PDB entry 5OY7 | X-ray diffraction, 5.77 A resolution (low resolution: residue-level contacts below are approximate; hydrogen-bond / salt-bridge calls are withheld) | chains U and g of the 34 polymer chains in the assembly

== Chain U ==
Protein: Histone H3
Organism: Xenopus laevis
UniProtKB: Q92133 (Q92133_XENLA); residues 1-135 here correspond to UniProt positions 2-136 (UniProt number = residue number + 1)
Chain sequence (135 residues; numbered 1 to 135; the number before each row is that of its first residue):
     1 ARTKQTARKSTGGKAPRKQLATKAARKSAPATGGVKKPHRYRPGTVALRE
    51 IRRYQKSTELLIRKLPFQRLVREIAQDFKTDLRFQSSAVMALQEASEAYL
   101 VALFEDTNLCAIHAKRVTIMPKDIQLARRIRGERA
Not modelled in the structure: 1-38
Differences from the reference sequence: conflict Ala102 (Gly103 in Q92133), Ala111 (Gly112 in Q92133)

== Chain g ==
Molecule: 634-nt DNA strand
Organism: synthetic construct
Sequence (634 nucleotides; row label = number of the first residue in the row; numbers below 1 keep their minus sign (DG-2 is residue -2)):
    -2 GATATCCCCTGGAGAATCCCGGTGCCGAGGCCGCTCAATTGGTCGTAGAC
    48 AGCTCTAGCACCGCTTAAACGCACGTACGCGCTGTCCCCCGCGTTTTAAC
    98 CGCCAAGGGGATTACTCCCTAGTCTCCAGGCACGTGTCAGATATATACAT
   148 CCTGTGCAGTACTCCCTGGAGAATCCC
  174A G
   175 GTGCCGAGGCCGCTCAATTGGTCGTAGACAGCTCTAGCACCGCTTAAACG
   225 CACGTACGCGCTGTCCCCCGCGTTTTAACCGCCAAGGGGATTACTCCCTA
   275 GTCTCCAGGCACGTGTCAGATATATACATCCTGTGCAGTACTCCCTGGAG
   325 AATCCCGG
  332A T
   333 GCCGAGGCCGCTCAATTGGTCGTAGACAGCTCTAGCACCGCTTAAACGCA
   383 CGTACGCGCTGTCCCCCGCGTTTTAACCGCCAAGGGGATTACTCCCTAGT
   433 CTCCAGGCACGTGTCAGATATATACATCCTGTGCAGTACTCCCTGGAGAA
   483 TCCC
  486A G
   487 GTGCCGAGGCCGCTCAATTGGTCGTAGACAGCTCTAGCACCGCTTAAACG
   537 CACGTACGCGCTGTCCCCCGCGTTTTAACCGCCAAGGGGATTACTCCCTA
   587 GTCTCCAGGCACGTGTCAGATATATACATCCTGTGCGATATC
Not modelled in the structure: -2 to 3, 174A, 332A, 486A, 623-628

== How chain U and chain g interact ==
Residue-residue contacts (26):
  His39(U) - DG166(g)
  His39(U) - DC245(g)
  Arg40(U) - DG244(g)
  Arg40(U) - DC245(g)
  Tyr41(U) - DG244(g)
  Tyr41(U) - DC245(g)
  Pro43(U) - DC243(g)
  Pro43(U) - DG244(g)
  Gly44(U) - DC243(g)
  Gly44(U) - DG244(g)
  Thr45(U) - DG244(g)
  Val46(U) - DG244(g)
  Val46(U) - DC245(g)
  Ala47(U) - DG244(g)
  Arg49(U) - DA169(g)
  Arg49(U) - DA170(g)
  Arg63(U) - DA252(g)
  Arg63(U) - DC253(g)
  Lys64(U) - DC253(g)
  Leu65(U) - DA252(g)
  Leu65(U) - DC253(g)
  Pro66(U) - DA252(g)
  Arg69(U) - DA252(g)
  Asp81(U) - DG262(g)
  Arg83(U) - DG261(g)
  Arg83(U) - DG262(g)
Also at the interface, not in a pair above, chain U (17 interface residues in all): Arg42
Also at the interface, not in a pair above, chain g (11 interface residues in all): DG168

== Summary ==
The interface between chain U and chain g involves 17 residues on one side and 11 on the other.
Here chain U is Histone H3 (Xenopus laevis) and chain g is a 634-nt DNA strand (synthetic construct). Entry
5OY7 (Structure of the 4_601_157 tetranucleosome (P1 form)) was determined by X-ray diffraction (same
publication as 5OXV).
